4RLZ - chains A and B; structure by X-ray diffraction, 1.19 A resolution.

[Chain A (and B)]
Protein: Capsid protein
Source organism: Norovirus NLV/IF1998/2003/Iraq
Notes: fragment: Protrusion domain; chain B of this document is another copy of the same molecule, construct and numbering; everything in this record applies to it too
UniProtKB: Q6B7R3 (Q6B7R3_9CALI); residue numbers follow UniProt; this construct covers 220-527
Chain sequence (316 residues; row label = number of the first residue in the row):
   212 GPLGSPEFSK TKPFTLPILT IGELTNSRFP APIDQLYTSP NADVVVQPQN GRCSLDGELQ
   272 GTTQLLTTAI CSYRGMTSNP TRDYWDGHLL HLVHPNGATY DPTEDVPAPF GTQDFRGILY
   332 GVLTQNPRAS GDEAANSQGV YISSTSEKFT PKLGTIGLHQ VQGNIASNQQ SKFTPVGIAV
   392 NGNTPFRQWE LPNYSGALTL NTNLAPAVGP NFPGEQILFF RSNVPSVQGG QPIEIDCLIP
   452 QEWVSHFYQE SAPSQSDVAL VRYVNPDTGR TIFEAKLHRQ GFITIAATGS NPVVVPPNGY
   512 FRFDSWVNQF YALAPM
Not modelled in the structure: 212-221 (chain B: 212-220)
Construct notes: expression tag (212-219); engineered mutation N375 (His in Q6B7R3), I376 (His in Q6B7R3), A377 (Ser in Q6B7R3), S378 (Gln in Q6B7R3), N379 (His in Q6B7R3), V387 (Leu in Q6B7R3), I389 (Val in Q6B7R3)
Reported in the primary citation:
  - binding site for glycerol: T356, S357, N392, N394, T395
  - mutagenesis - E358A: increased binding to A antigen

[Interface between chain A and chain B]
Residue-residue contacts - 79 pairs, chain A then chain B:
  P228(A) - Q460(B)
  I229(A) - Q460(B)  hydrogen bond (backbone-side chain)
  L230(A) - L276(B)  hydrophobic
  L230(A) - Q460(B)
  G233(A) - L277(B)
  G233(A) - N307(B)
  E234(A) - L277(B)
  E234(A) - Y459(B)
  L235(A) - L277(B)
  T236(A) - L277(B)
  P241(A) - T279(B)
  A242(A) - T279(B)
  P243(A) - L277(B)  hydrophobic
  P243(A) - T279(B)
  L276(A) - L230(B)  hydrophobic
  L277(A) - G233(B)
  L277(A) - E234(B)
  L277(A) - L235(B)
  L277(A) - T236(B)
  L277(A) - P243(B)  hydrophobic
  T278(A) - T278(B)
  T278(A) - T279(B)
  T279(A) - P241(B)
  T279(A) - A242(B)
  T279(A) - P243(B)
  T279(A) - T278(B)
  N307(A) - G233(B)
  Y331(A) - V333(B)
  Y331(A) - S348(B)
  V333(A) - Y331(B)
  V333(A) - V333(B)  hydrophobic
  V333(A) - V387(B)  hydrophobic
  T335(A) - P436(B)
  P338(A) - G440(B)
  R339(A) - G440(B)  hydrogen bond (backbone-backbone)
  R339(A) - G441(B)  hydrogen bond (backbone-backbone)
  A340(A) - G440(B)
  A340(A) - G441(B)
  S341(A) - Q439(B)  hydrogen bond (backbone-side chain)
  G342(A) - Q439(B)
  D343(A) - Q439(B)
  E344(A) - W296(B)
  E344(A) - Y352(B)
  E344(A) - H370(B)  salt bridge
  E344(A) - V372(B)
  E344(A) - Q439(B)
  A345(A) - Y352(B)  hydrogen bond (backbone-side chain)
  A345(A) - Q373(B)
  A345(A) - V438(B)
  A346(A) - V438(B)  hydrogen bond (backbone-backbone)
  N347(A) - S437(B)  hydrogen bond (side chain-backbone)
  N347(A) - V438(B)  hydrogen bond (backbone-backbone)
  S348(A) - Y331(B)
  S348(A) - Q373(B)  hydrogen bond (backbone-side chain)
  S348(A) - V438(B)
  Y352(A) - E344(B)
  Y352(A) - A345(B)  hydrogen bond (side chain-backbone)
  H370(A) - E344(B)  salt bridge
  V372(A) - E344(B)
  Q373(A) - A345(B)
  Q373(A) - S348(B)  hydrogen bond (side chain-backbone)
  K383(A) - N434(B)  hydrogen bond (side chain-backbone)
  V387(A) - V333(B)  hydrophobic
  P436(A) - T335(B)
  S437(A) - N347(B)  hydrogen bond (backbone-side chain)
  V438(A) - A345(B)
  V438(A) - A346(B)  hydrogen bond (backbone-backbone)
  V438(A) - N347(B)  hydrogen bond (backbone-backbone)
  V438(A) - S348(B)
  Q439(A) - G342(B)  hydrogen bond (side chain-backbone)
  Q439(A) - D343(B)
  Q439(A) - E344(B)
  G440(A) - P338(B)
  G440(A) - R339(B)
  G441(A) - P338(B)
  G441(A) - R339(B)  hydrogen bond (backbone-backbone)
  Q460(A) - P228(B)
  Q460(A) - I229(B)  hydrogen bond (side chain-backbone)
  Q460(A) - L230(B)
Also at the interface, not in a pair above, chain A (49 interface residues in all): W296, Q371, T385, P386, Q442, E453, Y459
Also at the interface, not in a pair above, chain B (47 interface residues in all): A340, Q371, T385, P386, E453

[Overview]
49 residues of chain A and 47 residues of chain B are in contact, with 18 hydrogen bonds and 2 salt bridges.
Polar pairs include E344(A)-H370(B), I229(A)-Q460(B) and S341(A)-Q439(B). The paper reports a binding site for
glycerol at T356(A), S357(A) and N392(A) among others; E358A of chain A increases binding to A antigen.
Chain A and chain B are both Capsid protein (Norovirus NLV/IF1998/2003/Iraq); the structure, Crystal structure
of Norovirus OIF P domain, was determined by X-ray diffraction together with 4RM0 from the same study.
